Entry 7P3N (electron microscopy, 4.60 A resolution (low resolution: residue-level contacts below are approximate; hydrogen-bond / salt-bridge calls are withheld)); this record covers chains C and d of the 22 polymer chains in the assembly.

== Chain C ==
Name: ATP synthase subunit alpha
Organism: Acinetobacter baumannii ATCC 17978
Notes: EC 7.1.2.2
UniProt: A3M142 (ATPA_ACIBT); residues 1-514 here = UniProt positions 1-514
Amino-acid sequence (514 residues; numbered 1 to 514; the number before each row is that of its first residue):
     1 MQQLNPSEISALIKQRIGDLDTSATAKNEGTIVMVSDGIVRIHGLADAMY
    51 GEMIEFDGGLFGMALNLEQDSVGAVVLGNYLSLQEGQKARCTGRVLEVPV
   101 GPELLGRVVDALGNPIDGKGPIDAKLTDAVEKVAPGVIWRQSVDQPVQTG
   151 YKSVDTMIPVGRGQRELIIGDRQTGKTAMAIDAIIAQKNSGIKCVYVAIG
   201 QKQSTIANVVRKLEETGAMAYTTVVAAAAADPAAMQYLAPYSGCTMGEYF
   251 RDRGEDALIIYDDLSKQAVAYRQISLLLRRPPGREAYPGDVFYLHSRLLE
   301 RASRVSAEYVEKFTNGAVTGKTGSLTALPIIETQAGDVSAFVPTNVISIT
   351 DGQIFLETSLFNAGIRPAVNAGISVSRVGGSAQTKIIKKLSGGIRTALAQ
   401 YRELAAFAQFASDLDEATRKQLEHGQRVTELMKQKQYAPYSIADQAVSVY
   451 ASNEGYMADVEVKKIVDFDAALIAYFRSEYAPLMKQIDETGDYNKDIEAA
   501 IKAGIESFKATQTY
Not modelled in the structure: 1-5, 512-514
Small-molecule neighbours:
  - ADP (adenosine-5'-diphosphate): V375, S376, R377
  - ATP (adenosine-5'-triphosphate): D171, R172, Q173, T174, G175, K176, T177, A178, R366, P367, Q434, K435, Q436
Curated features (UniProtKB/Swiss-Prot):
  - binding site (ATP): G170 to T177
  - site: S374 (Required for activity)

== Chain d ==
Name: ATP synthase subunit delta
Organism: Acinetobacter baumannii ATCC 17978
UniProt: A3M141 (ATPD_ACIBT); residue numbers follow UniProt; this construct covers 1-178
Amino-acid sequence (178 residues; each row starts with the number of its first residue):
     1 MAELLTLARPYAKAAFAYASEQGATDNWSNALQVLSAAVQDEAFSAYLNR
    51 PELTPAEQVKLFAKVLGEDQSQAVSNFLTLLADNDRLVLLPEIAAEYEQL
   101 KSQNNNNVDVVIESAFPLTAEQEQLLKSALEKRFNSTVTVSVEVKPELIA
   151 GVVIRAGDQVIDDSALNKLEKMRTRLLA
Not modelled in the structure: 1-2, 177-178

== How chain C and chain d interact ==
Residue-residue contacts (29; chain C residue first):
  R16(C) with T174(d); R175(d)
  I17(C) with K171(d); R175(d)
  L20(C) with T174(d); R175(d)
  D21(C) with N167(d); E170(d); K171(d)
  A24(C) with I161(d); D162(d)
  T25(C) with V160(d); I161(d)
  A26(C) with V160(d); I161(d)
  K27(C) with D158(d); Q159(d); V160(d)
  N28(C) with D158(d); Q159(d)
  E29(C) with D158(d)
  G44(C) with D158(d)
  Q69(C) with T6(d); R9(d)
  D70(C) with E3(d); L5(d); T6(d); R9(d)
  R90(C) with L166(d)
Other interface residues (no listed pair), chain C (17 interface residues in all): I13, R41, D47

== Overview ==
The interface between chain C and chain d involves 17 residues on one side and 15 on the other. Ligands of
chain C: ATP and ADP. From UniProt: 8 ATP-binding residues on chain C.
Here chain C is ATP synthase subunit alpha and chain d is ATP synthase subunit delta, both from Acinetobacter
baumannii ATCC 17978. Entry 7P3N (F1Fo-ATP synthase from Acinetobacter baumannii (state 2)) was determined by
electron microscopy together with 7P2Y and 7P3W from the same study.
